Entry 8HR1 (electron microscopy, 3.02 A resolution); this record covers chains H and I of the 11 polymer chains in the assembly.

== Chain H ==
Molecule: Histone H2B type 1-K
Organism: Homo sapiens
UniProtKB: O60814 (H2B1K_HUMAN); residues 34-124 here correspond to UniProt positions 35-125 (UniProt number = residue number + 1)
Amino-acid sequence (91 residues; numbered 34 to 124; the number before each row is that of its first residue):
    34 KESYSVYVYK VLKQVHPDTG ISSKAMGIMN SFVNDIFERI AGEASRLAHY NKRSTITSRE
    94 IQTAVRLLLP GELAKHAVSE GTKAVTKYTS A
Curated features (UniProtKB/Swiss-Prot):
  - modified residue: Lys34 (N6-(2-hydroxyisobutyryl)lysine), Glu35 (PolyADP-ribosyl glutamic acid), Ser36 (Phosphoserine), Lys43 (N6-(2-hydroxyisobutyryl)lysine), Lys46 (N6-(2-hydroxyisobutyryl)lysine), Lys57 (N6,N6-dimethyllysine), Arg79 (Dimethylated arginine), Lys85 (N6,N6,N6-trimethyllysine), Arg86 (Omega-N-methylarginine), Arg92 (Omega-N-methylarginine), Lys108 (N6-(2-hydroxyisobutyryl)lysine), Thr115 (Phosphothreonine), Lys116 (N6-(2-hydroxyisobutyryl)lysine), Lys120 (N6-(2-hydroxyisobutyryl)lysine)
  - glycosylation: Ser112 (O-linked (GlcNAc) serine)
  - cross-link (Glycyl lysine isopeptide (Lys-Gly)): Lys34 (interchain with G-Cter in ubiquitin), Lys120 (interchain with G-Cter in ubiquitin)

== Chain I ==
Molecule: 147-nt DNA strand
Organism: Homo sapiens
Sequence (147 nucleotides; row label = number of the first residue in the row; numbers below 1 keep their minus sign (DA-73 is residue -73)):
   -73 ACAGGATGTA TATATCTGAC ACGTGCCTGG AGACTAGGGA GTAATCCCCT TGGCGGTTAA
   -13 AACGCGGGGG ACAGCGCGTA CGTGCGTTTA AGCGGTGCTA GAGCTGTCTA CGACCAATTG
    47 AGCGGCCTCG GCACCGGGAT TCTCCAG

== How chain H and chain I interact ==
Residue-residue contacts - 13 pairs, chain H then chain I:
  Tyr42(H) - DA-53(I)  sugar contact
  Tyr42(H) - DC-52(I)  hydrogen bond to the phosphate
  Gly53(H) - DA-53(I)  phosphate contact
  Ile54(H) - DC-54(I)  sugar contact
  Ile54(H) - DA-53(I)  hydrogen bond to the phosphate
  Ser55(H) - DC-54(I)  phosphate contact
  Ser56(H) - DC-54(I)  hydrogen bond to the phosphate
  Arg86(H) - DA-34(I)  sugar contact
  Arg86(H) - DG-33(I)  salt bridge to the phosphate
  Ser87(H) - DG-35(I)  hydrogen bond to the phosphate
  Ser87(H) - DA-34(I)  hydrogen bond to the phosphate
  Thr88(H) - DG-35(I)  phosphate contact
  Thr88(H) - DA-34(I)  hydrogen bond to the phosphate

== In short ==
8 residues of chain H face 6 of chain I across their interface, with 6 hydrogen bonds and 1 salt bridge. Among
the polar pairs are Tyr42(H)-DC-52(I), Ile54(H)-DA-53(I) and Ser56(H)-DC-54(I).
Here chain H is Histone H2B type 1-K and chain I is a 147-nt DNA strand, both from Homo sapiens. Entry 8HR1
(Cryo-EM structure of SSX1 bound to the unmodified nucleosome at a resolution of 3.02 angstrom) was determined
by electron microscopy.
